4WOE - chain A; structure by X-ray diffraction, 2.30 A resolution.

[Chain A]
Name: Taurocyamine kinase
Source organism: Schistosoma mansoni
Notes: EC 2.7.3.4
UniProtKB: P16641 (KTRC_SCHMA); residues 1-716 here correspond to UniProt positions 31-746 (UniProt number = residue number + 30)
Amino-acid sequence (716 residues; row label = number of the first residue in the row):
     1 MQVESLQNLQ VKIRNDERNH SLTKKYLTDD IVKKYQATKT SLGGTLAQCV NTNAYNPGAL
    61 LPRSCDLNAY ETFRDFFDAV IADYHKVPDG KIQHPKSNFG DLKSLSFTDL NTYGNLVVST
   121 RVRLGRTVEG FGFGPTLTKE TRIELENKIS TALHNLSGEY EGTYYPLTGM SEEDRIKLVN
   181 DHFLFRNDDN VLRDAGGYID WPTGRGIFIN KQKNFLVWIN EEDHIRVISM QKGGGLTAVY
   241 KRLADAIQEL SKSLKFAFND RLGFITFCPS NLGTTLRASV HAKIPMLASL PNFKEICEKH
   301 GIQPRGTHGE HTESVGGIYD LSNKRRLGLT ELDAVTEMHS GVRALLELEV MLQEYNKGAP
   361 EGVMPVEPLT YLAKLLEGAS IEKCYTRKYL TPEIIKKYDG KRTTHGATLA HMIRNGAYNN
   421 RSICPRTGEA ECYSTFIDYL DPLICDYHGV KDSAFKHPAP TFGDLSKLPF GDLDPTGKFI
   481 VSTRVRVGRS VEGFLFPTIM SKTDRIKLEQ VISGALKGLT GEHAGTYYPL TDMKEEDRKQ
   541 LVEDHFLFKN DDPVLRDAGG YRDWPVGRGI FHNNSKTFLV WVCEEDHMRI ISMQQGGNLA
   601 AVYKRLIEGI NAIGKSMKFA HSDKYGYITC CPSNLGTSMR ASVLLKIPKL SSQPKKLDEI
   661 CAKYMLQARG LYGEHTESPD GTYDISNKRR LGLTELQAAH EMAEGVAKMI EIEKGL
Sequence notes: engineered mutation Val11 (Ala41 in P16641), Gly235 (Asp265 in P16641), Thr237 (Ile267 in P16641), Gly493 (Asp523 in P16641)
Swiss-Prot annotation at these positions:
  - active site: Cys268, Cys631
  - binding site (ATP): Ser119 to Arg123, His182, Arg226, Arg277 to His281, Arg305 to Glu310, Ser482 to Arg486, His545, Arg589, Arg640 to Leu644, Arg669 to Glu674
Small-molecule neighbours:
  - Taurocyamine (3S5), molecule 1: Gly58, Ala59, Leu60, Leu61, Arg63, Val191, Glu222, Cys268, Ser270, Asn271
  - Taurocyamine (3S5), molecule 2: Ser422, Ile423, Cys424, Arg426, Val554, Glu585, Cys631, Ser633, Asn634, Glu674, His675
  - ADP (adenosine-5'-diphosphate), molecule 1: Ser119, Thr120, Arg121, Arg123, Val179, His182, Trp218, Arg226, Met230, Arg277, Ser279, Val280, His281, Arg305, Glu310, Asp320
  - ADP, molecule 2: Ser482, Thr483, Arg484, Arg486, His545, Trp581, Arg589, Arg640, Ser642, Val643, Leu644, Arg669, Leu671, Tyr672, Gly673, Glu674, Asp684
From the paper describing this entry:
  - binding site for Taurocyamine: His675
  - conformationally variable residues (loop rearrangement): Asp181 to Asp189
  - mutagenesis - C268S, C631S: unchanged binding to ADP

[In short]
Ligands of chain A: ADP and Taurocyamine. Curated annotation (UniProt) lists active-site residues Cys268 and
Cys631 and 36 ATP-binding residues. From the paper: a binding site for Taurocyamine at His675; C268S and C631S
leave binding to ADP unchanged.
Chain A is Taurocyamine kinase (Schistosoma mansoni); the structure, The duplicated taurocyamine kinase from
Schistosoma mansoni with bound transition state analog (TSA) components, was determined by X-ray diffraction
(same publication as 4WO8 and 4WOD).
